Entry 1XMJ (X-ray diffraction, 2.30 A resolution); this record covers chain A.

Chain A:
Name: Cystic fibrosis transmembrane conductance regulator
From: Homo sapiens
Notes: EC 3.6.3.49; fragment: nucleotide binding domain one
Reference sequence: P13569 (CFTR_HUMAN); aligned to UniProt positions 388-676 over residues 388-677 (the alignment contains insertions or deletions, so no single offset holds)
Chain sequence (290 residues; row label = number of the first residue in the row; note: 1 number in that range is skipped by the numbering (no residue carries it; nothing is unmodelled there)):
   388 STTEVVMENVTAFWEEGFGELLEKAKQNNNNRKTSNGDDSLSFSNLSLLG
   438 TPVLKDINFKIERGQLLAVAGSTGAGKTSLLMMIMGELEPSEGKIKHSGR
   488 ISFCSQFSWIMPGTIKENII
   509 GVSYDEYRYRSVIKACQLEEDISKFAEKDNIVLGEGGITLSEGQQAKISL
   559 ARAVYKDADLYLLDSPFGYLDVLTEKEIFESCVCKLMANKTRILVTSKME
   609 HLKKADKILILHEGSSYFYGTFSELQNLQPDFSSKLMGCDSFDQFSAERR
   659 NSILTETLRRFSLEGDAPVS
Unresolved in the structure: 388-390, 403-437, 646-648, 676-678
Differences from the reference sequence: cloning artifact (388); engineered mutation Leu409 (Phe in P13569), Ser429 (Phe in P13569), Leu433 (Phe in P13569), Glu550 (Gly in P13569), Gln552 (Arg553 in P13569), Lys555 (Arg in P13569), Arg667 (His in P13569)
Ion coordination: Mg2+: Thr465, Gln493 (together with ATP)
Small-molecule neighbours: ATP (adenosine-5'-triphosphate): Trp401, Val440, Ser459, Thr460, Gly461, Ala462, Gly463, Lys464, Thr465, Ser466, Gln493
UniProt features mapped onto this chain:
  - binding site (ATP): Trp401, Ser434, Gly458 to Thr465, Gln493

In short:
Ligands of chain A: ATP. The Mg2+ site is built by Thr465 and Gln493. Curated annotation (UniProt) lists 11
ATP-binding residues.
Chain A is Cystic fibrosis transmembrane conductance regulator (Homo sapiens); the structure, Crystal
structure of human deltaF508 human NBD1 domain with ATP, was determined by X-ray diffraction, deposited
together with 1XMI.
